PDB entry 6U6T | X-ray diffraction, 3.01 A resolution | chains A and B

== Chain A (and B) ==
Molecule: Neuronal growth regulator 1
From: Homo sapiens
Notes: chain B of this document is another copy of the same molecule, construct and numbering; everything in this record applies to it too
UniProtKB: Q7Z3B1 (NEGR1_HUMAN); residue numbers follow UniProt; this construct covers 38-313
Amino-acid sequence (291 residues; row label = number of the first residue in the row):
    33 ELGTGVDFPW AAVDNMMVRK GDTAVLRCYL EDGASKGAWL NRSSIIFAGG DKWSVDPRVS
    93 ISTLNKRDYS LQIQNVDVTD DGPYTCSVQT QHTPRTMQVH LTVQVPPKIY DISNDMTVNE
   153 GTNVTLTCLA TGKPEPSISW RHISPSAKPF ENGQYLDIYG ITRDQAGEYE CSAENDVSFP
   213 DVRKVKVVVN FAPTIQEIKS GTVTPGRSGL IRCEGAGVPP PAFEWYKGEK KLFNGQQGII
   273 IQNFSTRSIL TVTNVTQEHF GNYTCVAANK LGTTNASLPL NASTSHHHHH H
Unresolved in the structure: 33-45, 314-323 (chain B: 33-42, 314-323)
Sequence notes: expression tag (33-37, 314-323)
UniProt features mapped onto this chain:
  - modified residue: Y187 (Phosphotyrosine)
  - glycosylation (N-linked (GlcNAc...) asparagine): N73, N155, N275, N286, N294, N307
Disulfides: C60-C118, C160-C203, C245-C297
Glycans and other covalent adducts: N-acetylglucosamine (NAG) linked to N73; glycan linked to N155
Metal / ion sites: Ca2+ site 1 near D143 (its only coordinating residue here); Ca2+ site 2 near D189 (its only coordinating residue here)
What the authors report for this chain:
  - self-association interface (contacts with another copy of this molecule); pairs are residue here / residue on that copy: K68-W85, G69-W85 (backbone contact), A70-W85, S119-W85, V120-W85 (backbone contact), Q121-W85, K68, L72, S75, I77, D83, K84, V87, Q121, T122, H124, T125, P126
  - contacts within the chain: A80-W85
  - mutagenesis - A70D/W85A, I77A/A80D/W85A: abolished binding to Neuronal growth regulator 1 (chain A)

== Interface between chain A and chain B ==
Contacting residue pairs - 45 pairs, chain A then chain B:
  V137(A) - R239(B)
  P138(A) - T236(B)
  P138(A) - R239(B)  hydrogen bond (backbone-side chain)
  P139(A) - R239(B)  hydrogen bond (backbone-side chain)
  K140(A) - G238(B)  hydrogen bond (side chain-backbone)
  K140(A) - R239(B)
  D147(A) - Q274(B)  hydrogen bond
  I175(A) - R279(B)
  G199(A) - F276(B)
  E200(A) - R244(B)  salt bridge
  E200(A) - F276(B)
  E200(A) - R279(B)  salt bridge
  E200(A) - I281(B)
  S210(A) - T236(B)  hydrogen bond
  F211(A) - T234(B)
  F211(A) - T236(B)  hydrogen bond (backbone-side chain)
  D213(A) - R239(B)
  D213(A) - S240(B)  hydrogen bond
  V214(A) - S240(B)
  V214(A) - L242(B)
  R215(A) - S240(B)
  R215(A) - I272(B)
  R215(A) - T283(B)
  K216(A) - R244(B)
  K216(A) - Q274(B)  hydrogen bond (backbone-side chain)
  K216(A) - I281(B)
  V217(A) - Q274(B)
  K218(A) - N275(B)  hydrogen bond (side chain-backbone)
  K218(A) - F276(B)
  S232(A) - R215(B)  hydrogen bond (backbone-side chain)
  G233(A) - N146(B)
  G233(A) - R215(B)
  T234(A) - Y142(B)
  T234(A) - D143(B)
  T234(A) - I144(B)  hydrogen bond (side chain-backbone)
  T234(A) - N146(B)  hydrogen bond (backbone-side chain)
  T236(A) - Y142(B)
  R239(A) - D143(B)  salt bridge
  S240(A) - N146(B)  hydrogen bond (backbone-side chain)
  L242(A) - N146(B)
  L242(A) - D147(B)
  R244(A) - D147(B)  salt bridge
  R244(A) - K218(B)
  E246(A) - K218(B)  salt bridge
  R279(A) - T149(B)  hydrogen bond
Other interface residues (no listed pair), chain A (27 interface residues in all): G241
Other interface residues (no listed pair), chain B (24 interface residues in all): V220, T285

== Summary ==
27 residues of chain A and 24 residues of chain B are in contact, with 14 hydrogen bonds and 5 salt bridges.
Among the polar pairs are E200(A)-R244(B), E200(A)-R279(B) and R239(A)-D143(B). From the paper: A70D/W85A and
I77A/A80D/W85A of chain A abolish binding to Neuronal growth regulator 1 (chain A); a self-association
interface involving K68(A), G69(A) and A70(A) among others.
Chain A and chain B are both Neuronal growth regulator 1 (Homo sapiens); the structure, Neuronal growth
regulator 1 (NEGR1), was determined by X-ray diffraction, deposited together with 6U7N.
